8DMJ - chains A and C of the 7 polymer chains in the assembly; structure by electron microscopy, 3.20 A resolution.

[Chain A (and C)]
Protein: Fusion glycoprotein F0, Fusion glycoprotein F1
From: Nipah henipavirus
Notes: chain C of this document is another copy of the same molecule, construct and numbering; everything in this record applies to it too
Reference sequence: Q9IH63 (FUS_NIPAV); the construct has insertions or renumbered stretches relative to UniProt, so the offset changes along the chain: 26-93 = UniProt 26-93; 108-113 = UniProt 94-99; 117-488 = UniProt 117-488
Sequence (529 residues; each row starts with the number of its first residue; note: 14 numbers in that range are skipped by the numbering (no residue carries them; nothing is unmodelled there)):
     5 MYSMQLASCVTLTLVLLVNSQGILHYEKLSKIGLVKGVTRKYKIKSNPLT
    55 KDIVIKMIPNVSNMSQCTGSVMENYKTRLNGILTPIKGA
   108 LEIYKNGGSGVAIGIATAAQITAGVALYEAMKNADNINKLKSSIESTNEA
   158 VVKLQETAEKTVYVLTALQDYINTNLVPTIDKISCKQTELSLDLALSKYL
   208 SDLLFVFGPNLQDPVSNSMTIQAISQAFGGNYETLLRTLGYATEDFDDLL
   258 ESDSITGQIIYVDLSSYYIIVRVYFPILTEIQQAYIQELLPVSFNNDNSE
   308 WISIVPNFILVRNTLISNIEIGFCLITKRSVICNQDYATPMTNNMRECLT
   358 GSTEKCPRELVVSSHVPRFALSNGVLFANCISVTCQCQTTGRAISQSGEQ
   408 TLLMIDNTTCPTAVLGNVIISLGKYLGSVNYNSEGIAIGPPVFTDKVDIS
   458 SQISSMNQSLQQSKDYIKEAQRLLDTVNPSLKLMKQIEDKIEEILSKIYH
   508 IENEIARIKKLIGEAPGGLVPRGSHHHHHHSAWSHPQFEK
Not modelled in the structure: 5-26, 108-188, 445-547
Differences from the reference sequence: expression tag (5-25, 489-547); linker (114-116)
Disulfides: Cys71-Cys192, Cys331-Cys340, Cys355-Cys363, Cys387-Cys392, Cys394-Cys417
Swiss-Prot annotation at these positions:
  - glycosylation (N-linked (GlcNAc...) asparagine): Asn64, Asn67, Asn113, Asn414, Asn464

[Interface between chain A and chain C]
Contacting residue pairs (107; chain A residue first):
  Ile48(A) - Phe376(C)  hydrophobic
  Lys49(A) - Leu378(C)
  Ser50(A) - Leu378(C)
  Ser50(A) - Ser428(C)
  Asn51(A) - Leu378(C)
  Asn51(A) - Gly381(C)
  Asn51(A) - Ser428(C)  hydrogen bond (backbone-backbone)
  Asn51(A) - Leu429(C)
  Asn51(A) - Gly430(C)
  Leu53(A) - Leu429(C)
  Leu53(A) - Lys431(C)
  Leu53(A) - Leu433(C)  hydrophobic
  Thr54(A) - Lys431(C)  hydrogen bond (backbone-backbone)
  Thr54(A) - Tyr432(C)
  Thr54(A) - Leu433(C)  hydrogen bond (backbone-backbone)
  Lys55(A) - Leu433(C)
  Lys55(A) - Gly434(C)
  Asp56(A) - Tyr432(C)  hydrogen bond
  Asp56(A) - Gly434(C)
  Asp56(A) - Ser435(C)
  Asp56(A) - Val436(C)  hydrogen bond (backbone-backbone)
  Ile57(A) - Val436(C)
  Val58(A) - Val436(C)  hydrogen bond (backbone-backbone)
  Val58(A) - Asn437(C)
  Val58(A) - Tyr438(C)  hydrogen bond (backbone-backbone)
  Ile59(A) - Tyr438(C)  hydrophobic
  Pro63(A) - Ile443(C)
  Asn64(A) - Ala444(C)
  Val65(A) - Ala444(C)  hydrophobic
  Arg82(A) - Lys205(C)
  Arg82(A) - Ser208(C)
  Arg82(A) - Asp209(C)  salt bridge
  Gly85(A) - Gln229(C)
  Ile86(A) - Phe212(C)  hydrophobic
  Ile86(A) - Gln229(C)  hydrogen bond (backbone-side chain)
  Pro89(A) - Ile228(C)
  Pro89(A) - Ser232(C)
  Pro89(A) - Tyr239(C)  hydrogen bond (backbone-side chain)
  Ile90(A) - Gln229(C)
  Gly92(A) - Tyr239(C)
  Ala93(A) - Ile228(C)  hydrophobic
  Ala93(A) - Tyr239(C)
  Ile190(A) - Gln194(C)
  Lys193(A) - Gln194(C)
  Leu197(A) - Gln194(C)
  Leu197(A) - Ser198(C)
  Asp200(A) - Leu201(C)
  Asp200(A) - Lys205(C)  salt bridge
  Leu201(A) - Leu201(C)
  Ala202(A) - Ile443(C)  hydrophobic
  Ser204(A) - Lys205(C)
  Tyr206(A) - Tyr438(C)  hydrophobic
  Tyr206(A) - Ser440(C)
  Asp209(A) - Tyr438(C)
  Leu210(A) - Tyr438(C)
  Leu211(A) - Phe212(C)  hydrophobic
  Phe214(A) - Tyr438(C)  hydrophobic
  Gly215(A) - Phe212(C)
  Leu218(A) - Phe212(C)  hydrophobic
  Leu218(A) - Ile228(C)
  Leu218(A) - Gln229(C)  hydrogen bond (backbone-side chain)
  Gln219(A) - Phe212(C)
  Gln219(A) - Pro216(C)
  Gln219(A) - Thr227(C)
  Gln219(A) - Ile228(C)  hydrogen bond (backbone-backbone)
  Gln219(A) - Gln229(C)
  Asp220(A) - Leu257(C)
  Asp220(A) - Asp260(C)
  Pro221(A) - Ile228(C)  hydrophobic
  Val222(A) - Leu257(C)
  Val222(A) - Glu258(C)
  Ser223(A) - Glu258(C)  hydrogen bond (side chain-backbone)
  Gln233(A) - Val436(C)
  Gln233(A) - Tyr438(C)
  Gln233(A) - Asn439(C)  hydrogen bond (backbone-side chain)
  Ala234(A) - Val436(C)  hydrophobic
  Thr245(A) - Leu433(C)
  Arg279(A) - Tyr432(C)
  Ile284(A) - Ser428(C)
  Thr286(A) - Val425(C)
  Thr286(A) - Ile426(C)  hydrogen bond (side chain-backbone)
  Thr286(A) - Ile427(C)
  Ile288(A) - Val425(C)  hydrophobic
  Gln289(A) - Asn424(C)  hydrogen bond
  Leu317(A) - His372(C)
  Arg319(A) - Asn424(C)
  Leu322(A) - Ser370(C)
  Leu322(A) - Ser371(C)
  Ile323(A) - Ser370(C)
  Ile323(A) - Ser371(C)
  Ser324(A) - Ser371(C)
  Ser324(A) - His372(C)
  Phe330(A) - Phe315(C)  hydrophobic
  Gln342(A) - Glu295(C)  hydrogen bond
  Gln342(A) - Leu297(C)
  Asp343(A) - His372(C)  salt bridge
  Asp343(A) - Val373(C)
  Asp343(A) - Pro374(C)
  Ala345(A) - His372(C)
  Ala345(A) - Val373(C)
  Ala345(A) - Pro374(C)
  Pro347(A) - Ile309(C)  hydrophobic
  Pro347(A) - Ile311(C)
  Pro347(A) - Glu366(C)
  Pro347(A) - Ser371(C)
  Met348(A) - Ser371(C)
  Arg353(A) - Ser370(C)
Also at the interface, not in a pair above, chain A (69 interface residues in all): Pro52, Ser66, Lys189, Gln194, Val213, Leu246, Asn341, Tyr344, Thr346
Also at the interface, not in a pair above, chain C (53 interface residues in all): Ile190, Leu197, Asn314, Gly329

[In short]
The interface between chain A and chain C involves 69 residues on one side and 53 on the other, with 16
hydrogen bonds and 3 salt bridges. Polar pairs include Arg82(A)-Asp209(C), Asp200(A)-Lys205(C) and
Asp343(A)-His372(C).
Both chains are Fusion glycoprotein F0, Fusion glycoprotein F1 (Nipah henipavirus). Entry 8DMJ (Postfusion
Nipah virus fusion protein in complex with Fab 1H1) was determined by electron microscopy.
